Entry 5JNW (X-ray diffraction, 1.86 A resolution); this record covers chain A.

== Chain A ==
Name: Low molecular weight phosphotyrosine protein phosphatase
Source organism: Bos taurus
Notes: EC 3.1.3.48; engineered mutation(s): W49Y N50E
UniProtKB: P11064 (PPAC_BOVIN); residues 1-157 here correspond to UniProt positions 2-158 (UniProt number = residue number + 1)
Amino-acid sequence (159 residues; each row starts with the number of its first residue; numbers below 1 keep their minus sign (Gly-1 is residue -1)):
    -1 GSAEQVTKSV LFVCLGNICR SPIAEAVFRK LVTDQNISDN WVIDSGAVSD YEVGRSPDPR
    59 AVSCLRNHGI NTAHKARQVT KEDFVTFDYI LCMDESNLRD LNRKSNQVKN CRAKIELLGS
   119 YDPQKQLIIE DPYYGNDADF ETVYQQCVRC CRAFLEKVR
Disordered / not traced: -1 to 3
Construct notes: expression tag (-1 to 0); conflict Tyr49 (Trp50 in P11064), Glu50 (Asn51 in P11064)
Ligand contacts:
  - 6LJ (2-(4-{[3-(piperidin-1-yl)propyl]amino}quinolin-2-yl)benzonitrile): Leu13, Gly14, Ile16, Asp48, Tyr49, Glu50, Arg53, Asp129, Tyr131, Tyr132
  - vanadate (VO4): Cys12, Leu13, Gly14, Asn15, Ile16, Cys17, Arg18, Asp129, Pro130
Reported in the primary citation:
  - binding site for vanadate: Cys12, Arg18
  - catalytic residues: Cys12, Asp129
  - binding site for 6LJ: Leu13, Tyr49, Glu50, Asp129, Tyr131, Tyr132
  - contacts within the chain: Glu50-Arg53 (salt bridge)

== Overview ==
Chain A binds vanadate and compound 6LJ. From the paper: catalytic residues Cys12 and Asp129; a binding site
for 6LJ at Leu13, Tyr49 and Glu50 among others.
Chain A is Low molecular weight phosphotyrosine protein phosphatase (Bos taurus); the structure, Crystal
structure of bovine low molecular weight protein tyrosine phosphatase (LMPTP) mutant (W49Y N50E) complexed
with ..., was determined by X-ray diffraction, deposited together with 5JNR, 5JNS, 5JNT, 5JNU and 5JNV.
